PDB entry 6GC5 | X-ray diffraction, 1.90 A resolution | chains A and B of the 4 polymer chains in the assembly

== Chain A (and B) ==
Name: ELAV-like protein 1
Source organism: Homo sapiens
Notes: chain B of this document is another copy of the same molecule, construct and numbering; everything in this record applies to it too
Reference sequence: Q15717 (ELAV1_HUMAN); residue numbers follow UniProt; this construct covers 241-326
Sequence (90 residues; each row starts with the number of its first residue):
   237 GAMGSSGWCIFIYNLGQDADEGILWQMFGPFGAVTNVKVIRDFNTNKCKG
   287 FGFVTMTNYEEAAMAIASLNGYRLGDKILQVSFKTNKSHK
Disordered / not traced: 237-242, 322-326 (chain B: 237-242, 279-282, 323-326)
Sequence notes: expression tag (237-240)
Swiss-Prot annotation at these positions:
  - modified residue: Ser318 (Phosphoserine)
  - mutagenesis: Ser318 (S318A: Decreases phosphorylation by PRKCD. Nearly abolishes phosphorylation by PRKCD and translocation from the nucleus into the cytoplasm; when associated with A-221)
What the authors report for this chain:
  - binding site for AU-rich RNA: Phe247, Tyr249, Gln253, Thr281, Lys285, Phe289, Gln316, Ser318, Lys320, Thr321
  - binding site for AU-rich RNA: Asn272, Phe289, Thr291
  - binding site for AU-rich RNA: Cys245, Asn272, Phe289, Thr291
  - binding site for AU-rich RNA: Cys284 (from molecular simulation)
  - binding site for AU-rich RNA: Lys274, Lys320 (from molecular simulation)
  - self-association interface (contacts with another copy of this molecule); pairs are residue here / residue on that copy: Trp261-Trp261 (pi stacking), Gly265-Val270 (backbone contact), Pro266-Val270 (backbone contact)
  - mutagenesis - W261E: unchanged stability
  - mutagenesis - W261E: decreased binding to 11-mer c-fos ARE motif
  - mutagenesis - W261E: unchanged binding to T6

== Chain A / chain B interface ==
Pairs across the interface (13; chain A residue first):
  Trp261(A) - Trp261(B)
  Gly265(A) - Ala269(B)
  Gly265(A) - Val270(B)  hydrogen bond (backbone-backbone)
  Pro266(A) - Ala269(B)
  Pro266(A) - Val270(B)
  Pro266(A) - Thr271(B)
  Gly268(A) - Gly268(B)
  Gly268(A) - Ala269(B)
  Ala269(A) - Gly265(B)
  Ala269(A) - Pro266(B)
  Ala269(A) - Gly268(B)
  Val270(A) - Gly265(B)  hydrogen bond (backbone-backbone)
  Val270(A) - Pro266(B)
Other interface residues (no listed pair), chain A (9 interface residues in all): Gln262, Phe267, Thr271
Other interface residues (no listed pair), chain B (9 interface residues in all): Gln262, Phe267

== Summary ==
The chain A/chain B interface involves 9 residues from each chain; the contacts include 2 hydrogen bonds. The
hydrogen-bonded pair Gly265(A)-Val270(B) is a backbone contact. From the paper: a binding site for AU-rich RNA
at Phe247(A), Tyr249(A) and Gln253(A) among others; W261E of chain A reduces binding to 11-mer c-fos ARE
motif.
Chain A and chain B are both ELAV-like protein 1 (Homo sapiens); the structure, Molecular basis for AU-rich
element recognition and dimerization by the HuR C-terminal RRM, was determined by X-ray diffraction.
